PDB entry 6VDK | electron microscopy, 4.50 A resolution (low resolution: residue-level contacts below are approximate; hydrogen-bond / salt-bridge calls are withheld) | chains C and G of the 12 polymer chains in the assembly

== Chain C ==
Name: Integrase
From: Human immunodeficiency virus 1
Notes: EC 2.7.7.-
UniProtKB: F2WR39 (F2WR39_9HIV1); numbering as in UniProt (aligned over 1-288)
Amino-acid sequence (364 residues; each row starts with the number of its first residue; numbers below 1 keep their minus sign (Gly-75 is residue -75)):
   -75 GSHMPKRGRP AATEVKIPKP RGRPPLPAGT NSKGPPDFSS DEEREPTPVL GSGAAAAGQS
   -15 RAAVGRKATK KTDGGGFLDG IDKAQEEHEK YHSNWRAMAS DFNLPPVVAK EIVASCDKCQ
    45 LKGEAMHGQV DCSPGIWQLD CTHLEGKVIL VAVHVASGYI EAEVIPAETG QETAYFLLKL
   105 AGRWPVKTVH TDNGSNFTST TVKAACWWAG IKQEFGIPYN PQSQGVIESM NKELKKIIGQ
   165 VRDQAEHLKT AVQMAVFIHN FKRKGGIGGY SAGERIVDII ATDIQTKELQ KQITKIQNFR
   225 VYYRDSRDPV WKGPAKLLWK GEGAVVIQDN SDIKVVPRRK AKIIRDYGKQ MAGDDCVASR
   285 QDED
Not modelled in the structure: -75 to 0, 271-288
Construct notes: expression tag (-75 to 0)
Metal / ion sites: Mg2+ site 1: Asp64, Asp116 (together with Dolutegravir); Mg2+ site 2: Asp64, Glu152 (together with Dolutegravir)
Residues lining bound ligands: Dolutegravir (DLU; (4R,12aS)-N-(2,4-difluorobenzyl)-7-hydroxy-4-methyl-6,8-dioxo-3,4,6,8,12,12a-hexahydro-2H-pyrido[1',2':4,5]pyrazino[2,1-b][1,3]oxazine-9-carboxamide): Asp64, Cys65, Asp116, Asn117, Gly118, Pro142, Tyr143, Pro145, Gln146, Glu152

== Chain G ==
Molecule: 27-nt DNA strand
Sequence (27 nucleotides; each row starts with the number of its first residue):
    15 ACTGCTAGAG ATTTTCCCGC CCACGCT

== How chain C and chain G interact ==
Contacting residue pairs (9):
  Asn18(C) - DG22(G)
  Leu45(C) - DG22(G)
  Leu45(C) - DA23(G)
  Lys46(C) - DA21(G)
  Lys46(C) - DG22(G)
  Gly47(C) - DA23(G)
  Glu48(C) - DG24(G)
  Glu48(C) - DA25(G)
  Met50(C) - DA25(G)
Interface residues without a listed pair, chain C (7 interface residues in all): Ala49

== In short ==
7 residues of chain C and 5 residues of chain G are in contact. Ligands of chain C: Dolutegravir. Asp64(C) and
Asp116(C) form the Mg2+ site 1. Asp64(C) and Glu152(C) coordinate Mg2+ site 2.
Chain C is Integrase (Human immunodeficiency virus 1) and chain G is a 27-nt DNA strand; the structure, CryoEM
structure of HIV-1 conserved Intasome Core, was determined by electron microscopy (same publication as 6U8Q).
